2P6A - chains B and C of the 5 polymer chains in the assembly; structure by X-ray diffraction, 3.40 A resolution.

[Chain B]
Molecule: Inhibin beta A chain
Source organism: Homo sapiens
UniProt: P08476 (INHBA_HUMAN); residues 1-116 here correspond to UniProt positions 311-426 (UniProt number = residue number + 310)
Chain sequence (116 residues; numbered 1 to 116; the number before each row is that of its first residue):
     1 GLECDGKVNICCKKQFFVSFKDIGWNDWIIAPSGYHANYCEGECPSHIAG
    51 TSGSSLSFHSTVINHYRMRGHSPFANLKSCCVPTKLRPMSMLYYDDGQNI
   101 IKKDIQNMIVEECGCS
Disulfides: Cys11-Cys81, Cys40-Cys113, Cys44-Cys115

[Chain C]
Molecule: Follistatin
Source organism: Homo sapiens
UniProt: P19883 (FST_HUMAN); residues 1-315 here correspond to UniProt positions 30-344 (UniProt number = residue number + 29)
Chain sequence (315 residues; numbered 1 to 315; the number before each row is that of its first residue):
     1 GNCWLRQAKNGRCQVLYKTELSKEECCSTGRLSTSWTEEDVNDNTLFKWM
    51 IFNGGAPNCIPCKETCENVDCGPGKKCRMNKKNKPRCVCAPDCSNITWKG
   101 PVCGLDGKTYRNECALLKARCKEQPELEVQYQGRCKKTCRDVFCPGSSTC
   151 VVDQTNNAYCVTCNRICPEPASSEQYLCGNDGVTYSSACHLRKATCLLGR
   201 SIGLAYEGKCIKAKSCEDIQCTGGKKCLWDFKVGRGRCSLCDELCPDSKS
   251 DEPVCASDNATYASECAMKEAACSSGVLLEVKHSGSCNSISEDTEEEEED
   301 EDQDYSFPISSILEW
Unresolved in the structure: 74-75, 96-98, 171, 248-249, 291-315
Disulfides: Cys3-Cys26, Cys13-Cys59, Cys27-Cys62, Cys66-Cys77, Cys71-Cys87, Cys89-Cys121, Cys93-Cys114, Cys103-Cys135, Cys139-Cys150, Cys144-Cys160, Cys163-Cys196, Cys167-Cys189, Cys178-Cys210, Cys216-Cys227, Cys241-Cys273, Cys245-Cys266
Curated features (UniProtKB/Swiss-Prot):
  - glycosylation (N-linked (GlcNAc...) asparagine): Asn95, Asn259

[Interface between chain B and chain C]
Pairs across the interface (34; chain B residue first):
  Gly1(B) - Arg6(C)
  Phe17(B) - Glu126(C)
  Asn26(B) - Asn164(C)
  Asp27(B) - Asn164(C)  hydrogen bond
  Asp27(B) - Ile166(C)
  Asp27(B) - Cys167(C)
  Asp27(B) - Arg192(C)  hydrogen bond (backbone-side chain)
  Trp28(B) - Arg192(C)
  Gly34(B) - Glu126(C)
  Tyr35(B) - Glu126(C)  hydrogen bond (backbone-side chain)
  His36(B) - Glu126(C)  salt bridge
  His47(B) - Leu16(C)
  Ile48(B) - Leu16(C)
  Thr51(B) - Trp4(C)
  Thr51(B) - Val15(C)
  Thr51(B) - Leu16(C)
  Ser52(B) - Val15(C)
  Gly53(B) - Arg6(C)
  Phe58(B) - Phe47(C)  hydrophobic
  Thr61(B) - Phe47(C)
  His65(B) - Asn44(C)
  Arg87(B) - Glu123(C)
  Tyr94(B) - Arg192(C)  hydrogen bond (side chain-backbone)
  Gly97(B) - Gly203(C)
  Gly97(B) - Leu204(C)  hydrogen bond (backbone-backbone)
  Gln98(B) - Arg192(C)  hydrogen bond
  Asn99(B) - Ser201(C)
  Ile100(B) - Val152(C)
  Ile100(B) - Asp153(C)
  Ile100(B) - Gln154(C)  hydrogen bond (backbone-backbone)
  Ile100(B) - Ser201(C)  hydrogen bond (backbone-side chain)
  Ile101(B) - Gln154(C)
  Lys102(B) - Gln154(C)  hydrogen bond (backbone-side chain)
  Lys102(B) - Tyr159(C)
Interface residues without a listed pair, chain B (31 interface residues in all): Leu2, Ile30, Pro32, Gly50, Met89, Leu92, Lys103
Interface residues without a listed pair, chain C (26 interface residues in all): Tyr17, Leu46, Met50, Leu105, Pro125, Val161, Cys196

[Summary]
The interface between chain B and chain C involves 31 residues on one side and 26 on the other, with 9
hydrogen bonds and 1 salt bridge. Polar pairs include His36(B)-Glu126(C), Asp27(B)-Asn164(C) and
Asp27(B)-Arg192(C).
Here chain B is Inhibin beta A chain and chain C is Follistatin, both from Homo sapiens. Entry 2P6A (The
structure of the Activin:Follistatin 315 complex) was determined by X-ray diffraction.
